Entry 7K0L (electron microscopy, 3.40 A resolution); this record covers chains A and B of the 3 polymer chains in the assembly.

[Chain A]
Name: Serine palmitoyltransferase 1
Organism: Homo sapiens
Notes: EC 2.3.1.50
UniProt: O15269 (SPTC1_HUMAN); numbering as in UniProt (aligned over 1-473)
Sequence (473 residues; each row starts with the number of its first residue):
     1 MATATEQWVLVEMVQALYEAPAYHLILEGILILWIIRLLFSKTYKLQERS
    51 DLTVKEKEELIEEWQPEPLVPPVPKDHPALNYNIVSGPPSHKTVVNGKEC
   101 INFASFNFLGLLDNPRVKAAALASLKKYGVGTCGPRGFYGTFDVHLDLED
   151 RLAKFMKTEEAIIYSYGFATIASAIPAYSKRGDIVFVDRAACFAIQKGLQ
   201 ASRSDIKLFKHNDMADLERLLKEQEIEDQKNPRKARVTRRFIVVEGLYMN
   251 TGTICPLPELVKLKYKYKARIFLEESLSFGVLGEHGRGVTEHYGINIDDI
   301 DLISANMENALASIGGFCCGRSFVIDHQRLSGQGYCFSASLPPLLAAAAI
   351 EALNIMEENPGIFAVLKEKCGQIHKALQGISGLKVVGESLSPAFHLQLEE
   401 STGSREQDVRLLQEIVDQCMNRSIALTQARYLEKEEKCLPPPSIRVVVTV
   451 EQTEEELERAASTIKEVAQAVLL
Disordered / not traced: 1-50
Swiss-Prot annotation at these positions:
  - modified residue: Tyr164 (Phosphotyrosine)
Small-molecule neighbours: pyridoxal phosphate / Myriocin: Pro135, Gly137, Phe138, Cys336, Phe337, Ser338, Ala339
What the authors report for this chain:
  - binding site for pyridoxal phosphate: Ser338, Ala339
  - post-translational modification sites: Tyr164 (citing earlier work)
  - disease-associated variants - A20S, S331F, S331Y (proposed by the authors, not directly observed)

[Chain B]
Name: Serine palmitoyltransferase 2
Organism: Homo sapiens
Notes: EC 2.3.1.50
UniProt: O15270 (SPTC2_HUMAN); residues 1-562 here = UniProt positions 1-562
Sequence (562 residues; each row starts with the number of its first residue):
     1 MRPEPGGCCCRRTVRANGCVANGEVRNGYVRSSAAAAAAAAAGQIHHVTQ
    51 NGGLYKRPFNEAFEETPMLVAVLTYVGYGVLTLFGYLRDFLRYWRIEKCH
   101 HATEREEQKDFVSLYQDFENFYTRNLYMRIRDNWNRPICSVPGARVDIME
   151 RQSHDYNWSFKYTGNIIKGVINMGSYNYLGFARNTGSCQEAAAKVLEEYG
   201 AGVCSTRQEIGNLDKHEELEELVARFLGVEAAMAYGMGFATNSMNIPALV
   251 GKGCLILSDELNHASLVLGARLSGATIRIFKHNNMQSLEKLLKDAIVYGQ
   301 PRTRRPWKKILILVEGIYSMEGSIVRLPEVIALKKKYKAYLYLDEAHSIG
   351 ALGPTGRGVVEYFGLDPEDVDVMMGTFTKSFGASGGYIGGKKELIDYLRT
   401 HSHSAVYATSLSPPVVEQIITSMKCIMGQDGTSLGKECVQQLAENTRYFR
   451 RRLKEMGFIIYGNEDSPVVPLMLYMPAKIGAFGREMLKRNIGVVVVGFPA
   501 TPIIESRARFCLSAAHTKEILDTALKEIDEVGDLLQLKYSRHRLVPLLDR
   551 PFDETTYEETED
Disordered / not traced: 1-52, 545-562
Swiss-Prot annotation at these positions:
  - modified residue: Lys379 (N6-(pyridoxal phosphate)lysine)
Small-molecule neighbours: pyridoxal phosphate / Myriocin: Tyr78, Tyr122, Leu126, Tyr127, Ile130, Trp134, Tyr176, Met237, Gly238, Phe239, Asn242, His263, Ser265, Glu315, Ser319, Asp344, Ala346, His347, Thr376, Thr378, Lys379, Pro476, Ile479, Val496, Gly497, Phe498, Pro499, Arg509
What the authors report for this chain:
  - binding site for pyridoxal phosphate: Lys379
  - mutagenesis - R302A/R304A/R305A: unchanged catalytic activity
  - disease-associated variants - I504F (proposed by the authors, not directly observed)

[Interface between chain A and chain B]
Contacting residue pairs - 148 pairs, chain A then chain B:
  Leu52(A) - Val297(B)  hydrophobic
  Ile61(A) - Ile296(B)  hydrophobic
  Ile61(A) - Val297(B)  hydrophobic
  Ile61(A) - Lys338(B)  hydrogen bond (backbone-side chain)
  Glu62(A) - Lys338(B)  hydrogen bond (backbone-side chain)
  Trp64(A) - Pro306(B)
  Trp64(A) - Trp307(B)  hydrogen bond (side chain-backbone)
  Trp64(A) - Ile310(B)  hydrophobic
  Trp64(A) - Tyr337(B)
  Trp64(A) - Lys338(B)  hydrogen bond (backbone-side chain)
  Pro66(A) - Lys308(B)
  Pro66(A) - Lys338(B)
  Glu67(A) - Lys308(B)  salt bridge
  Glu67(A) - Lys309(B)
  Glu67(A) - Tyr340(B)  hydrogen bond (backbone-side chain)
  Pro68(A) - Lys309(B)
  Pro68(A) - Tyr340(B)
  Leu69(A) - Leu249(B)
  Leu69(A) - Lys309(B)  hydrogen bond (backbone-side chain)
  Leu69(A) - Tyr340(B)  hydrogen bond (backbone-side chain)
  Val70(A) - Leu394(B)  hydrophobic
  Val70(A) - Tyr397(B)  hydrophobic
  His77(A) - Thr400(B)
  Ala79(A) - Gln208(B)
  Leu80(A) - Thr400(B)
  Tyr82(A) - Arg207(B)
  Tyr82(A) - Asn212(B)
  Tyr82(A) - Arg399(B)  hydrogen bond (side chain-backbone)
  Tyr82(A) - Ala405(B)
  Asn83(A) - Asn212(B)  hydrogen bond (backbone-side chain)
  Ile84(A) - Glu217(B)
  Val85(A) - Ile210(B)
  Val85(A) - Asn212(B)
  Val85(A) - Leu213(B)
  Val85(A) - Asp214(B)
  Gly87(A) - Tyr199(B)
  Gly87(A) - Leu213(B)
  Pro88(A) - Glu198(B)
  Pro88(A) - Tyr199(B)
  Pro89(A) - Val203(B)  hydrophobic
  Val95(A) - Ile210(B)  hydrophobic
  Asn102(A) - Ile210(B)
  Phe106(A) - Cys204(B)  hydrogen bond (backbone-backbone)
  Phe106(A) - Glu209(B)
  Leu112(A) - Ala201(B)
  Leu112(A) - Gly202(B)
  Lys118(A) - Glu197(B)  hydrogen bond (side chain-backbone)
  Lys118(A) - Glu198(B)
  Lys118(A) - Gly200(B)
  Ala121(A) - Leu196(B)
  Leu122(A) - Ala193(B)  hydrophobic
  Leu122(A) - Leu196(B)
  Leu125(A) - Ala193(B)
  Lys126(A) - Asn184(B)  hydrogen bond (backbone-side chain)
  Lys126(A) - Gln189(B)
  Tyr128(A) - Cys139(B)
  Tyr128(A) - Val141(B)
  Val130(A) - Gln418(B)
  Gly131(A) - Gly382(B)  hydrogen bond (backbone-backbone)
  Thr132(A) - Pro142(B)
  Cys133(A) - Ser175(B)
  Cys133(A) - Tyr176(B)
  Gly134(A) - Tyr176(B)
  Pro135(A) - Tyr176(B)
  Arg136(A) - Asn135(B)
  Gly137(A) - Trp134(B)
  Gly137(A) - Asn135(B)  hydrogen bond (backbone-backbone)
  Phe138(A) - Trp134(B)
  Phe138(A) - Val494(B)  hydrophobic
  Tyr139(A) - Arg136(B)  hydrogen bond
  Tyr139(A) - Ile138(B)
  Tyr139(A) - Ile148(B)  hydrophobic
  Tyr139(A) - Gly174(B)
  Tyr139(A) - Gly492(B)
  Tyr139(A) - Val493(B)  hydrogen bond (side chain-backbone)
  Thr141(A) - Arg136(B)
  Thr141(A) - Pro137(B)
  Thr141(A) - Ile138(B)  hydrogen bond (backbone-backbone)
  Phe142(A) - Ile138(B)
  Phe142(A) - Ser140(B)
  Asp143(A) - Ile138(B)  hydrogen bond (backbone-backbone)
  Leu146(A) - Tyr162(B)
  Ser165(A) - Met237(B)
  Tyr166(A) - Gly236(B)
  Tyr166(A) - Met237(B)  hydrophobic
  Tyr166(A) - Ala240(B)  hydrophobic
  Tyr166(A) - Ser404(B)  hydrogen bond
  Tyr166(A) - Ala408(B)
  Tyr166(A) - Thr409(B)
  Phe168(A) - Met244(B)  hydrophobic
  Phe168(A) - Tyr407(B)
  Tyr178(A) - Tyr115(B)
  Phe193(A) - His403(B)
  Phe193(A) - Tyr407(B)  hydrophobic
  Gln200(A) - Leu272(B)  hydrogen bond (side chain-backbone)
  Ala201(A) - Arg271(B)  hydrogen bond (backbone-side chain)
  Ala201(A) - Leu272(B)  hydrophobic
  Arg203(A) - Arg271(B)
  Arg236(A) - Val112(B)
  Val237(A) - Val112(B)
  Thr238(A) - Val112(B)
  Arg239(A) - Val112(B)
  Arg239(A) - Ser113(B)
  Arg239(A) - Leu114(B)
  Arg239(A) - Gln116(B)  hydrogen bond
  Lys264(A) - Gln108(B)
  Lys264(A) - Phe111(B)
  Tyr265(A) - Arg105(B)  hydrogen bond
  Tyr265(A) - Glu107(B)
  Lys268(A) - Phe111(B)
  Arg270(A) - Glu104(B)  salt bridge
  Arg270(A) - Phe111(B)
  Arg270(A) - Val112(B)  hydrogen bond (side chain-backbone)
  Arg270(A) - Leu114(B)
  Asp298(A) - Arg105(B)  hydrogen bond (backbone-side chain)
  Asp301(A) - Gln108(B)  hydrogen bond
  Glu308(A) - Cys204(B)
  Glu308(A) - Thr409(B)  hydrogen bond
  Ala312(A) - Ala201(B)
  Ala312(A) - Cys204(B)  hydrophobic
  Ile314(A) - Gly202(B)
  Ile314(A) - Val203(B)
  Arg321(A) - Thr103(B)  hydrogen bond (side chain-backbone)
  Arg321(A) - Arg105(B)
  Phe323(A) - Ala102(B)
  Phe323(A) - Glu104(B)
  Phe323(A) - Tyr115(B)  hydrogen bond (backbone-side chain)
  Val324(A) - Leu114(B)  hydrophobic
  Val324(A) - Tyr115(B)  hydrogen bond (backbone-side chain)
  His327(A) - Tyr115(B)
  His327(A) - Asn120(B)
  Leu330(A) - Tyr127(B)  hydrophobic
  Gln333(A) - Phe239(B)
  Phe337(A) - His263(B)
  Phe337(A) - Ala264(B)  hydrophobic
  Ser338(A) - Met237(B)  hydrogen bond
  Ala339(A) - Thr378(B)
  Pro342(A) - Ser384(B)
  Leu345(A) - Ser412(B)
  Thr427(A) - Glu209(B)
  Arg430(A) - Gln208(B)
  Arg430(A) - Val406(B)
  Arg430(A) - Tyr407(B)
  Tyr431(A) - Tyr407(B)
  Leu432(A) - His403(B)
  Leu432(A) - Tyr407(B)  hydrogen bond (backbone-side chain)
  Glu436(A) - Tyr407(B)  hydrogen bond
  Arg445(A) - Glu209(B)  salt bridge
Interface residues without a listed pair, chain A (103 interface residues in all): Lys57, Leu60, Gln65, Pro71, Val73, Ser86, Ala104, Ser105, Asn107, Asp113, Lys127, Ala169, Lys197, Arg240, Phe241, Asp299, Gly334, Leu344, Ala425, Gln428, Ala429, Glu435
Interface residues without a listed pair, chain B (109 interface residues in all): Asp110, Met149, Asn177, Ala182, Ala192, Met233, Leu268, Lys293, Tyr298, Leu311, Asp371, Val372, Ala383, Glu393, Asp396, His401, Ser410, Pro414, Val415, Val495, Val496, Arg509

[In short]
103 residues of chain A and 109 residues of chain B are in contact; the contacts include 33 hydrogen bonds and
3 salt bridges. Polar pairs include Glu67(A)-Lys308(B), Arg270(A)-Glu104(B) and Arg445(A)-Glu209(B). From the
paper: a binding site for pyridoxal phosphate at Ser338(A), Ala339(A) and Lys379(B); R302A/R304A/R305A of
chain B leave catalytic activity unchanged.
Here chain A is Serine palmitoyltransferase 1 and chain B is Serine palmitoyltransferase 2, both from Homo
sapiens. Entry 7K0L (Human serine palmitoyltransferase complex SPTLC1/SPLTC2/ssSPTa, myriocin-bound) was
determined by electron microscopy together with 7K0I, 7K0J, 7K0K, 7K0M, 7K0N, 7K0O, 7K0P and 7K0Q from the
same study.
